4APU - chain A; structure by X-ray diffraction, 1.90 A resolution.

Chain A:
Protein: Progesterone receptor
Source organism: Homo sapiens
Notes: fragment: ligand binding domain, residues 514-769
UniProtKB: P06401 (PRGR_HUMAN); residues 678-933 here correspond to UniProt positions 514-769 (UniProt number = residue number - 164)
Amino-acid sequence (260 residues; numbered 674 to 933; the number before each row is that of its first residue):
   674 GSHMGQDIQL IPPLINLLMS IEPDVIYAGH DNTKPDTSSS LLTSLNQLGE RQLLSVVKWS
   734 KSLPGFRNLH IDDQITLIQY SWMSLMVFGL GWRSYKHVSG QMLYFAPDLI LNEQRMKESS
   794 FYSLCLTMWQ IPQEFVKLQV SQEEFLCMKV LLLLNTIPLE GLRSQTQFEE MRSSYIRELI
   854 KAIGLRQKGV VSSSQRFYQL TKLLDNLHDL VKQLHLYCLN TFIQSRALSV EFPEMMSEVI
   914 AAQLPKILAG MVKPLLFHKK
Not modelled in the structure: 674-682, 933
Sequence notes: expression tag (674-677)
Residues lining bound ligands: OR8 (2-chloro-N-[[4-(3,5-dimethylisoxazol-4-yl)phenyl]methyl]-1,4-dimethyl-1H-pyrazole-4-sulfonamide): L715, L718, N719, L721, G722, Q725, W755, M756, M759, V760, L763, R766, F778, F794, L797, M801, L887, Y890, C891, T894, F905, M909
What the authors report for this chain:
  - binding site for the ligand A2K: Q725, Y753, W755, M756, R766, H888, M909

Summary:
Bound to chain A: compound OR8. The paper reports a binding site for the ligand A2K at Q725, Y753 and W755
among others.
Chain A is Progesterone receptor (Homo sapiens); the structure, PR X-Ray structures in agonist conformations
reveal two different mechanisms for partial agonism in 11beta-substituted steroids, was determined by X-ray
diffraction together with 4A2J from the same study.
